PDB entry 7VPZ | electron microscopy, 4.14 A resolution (low resolution: residue-level contacts below are approximate; hydrogen-bond / salt-bridge calls are withheld) | chains C and P of the 11 polymer chains in the assembly

# Chain C
Protein: DNA-directed RNA polymerase subunit beta
Source organism: Streptomyces coelicolor A3(2)
Notes: EC 2.7.7.6
UniProtKB: Q9L0L0 (RPOB_STRCO); residues 1-1161 here = UniProt positions 1-1161
Sequence (1161 residues; numbered 1 to 1161; the number before each row is that of its first residue):
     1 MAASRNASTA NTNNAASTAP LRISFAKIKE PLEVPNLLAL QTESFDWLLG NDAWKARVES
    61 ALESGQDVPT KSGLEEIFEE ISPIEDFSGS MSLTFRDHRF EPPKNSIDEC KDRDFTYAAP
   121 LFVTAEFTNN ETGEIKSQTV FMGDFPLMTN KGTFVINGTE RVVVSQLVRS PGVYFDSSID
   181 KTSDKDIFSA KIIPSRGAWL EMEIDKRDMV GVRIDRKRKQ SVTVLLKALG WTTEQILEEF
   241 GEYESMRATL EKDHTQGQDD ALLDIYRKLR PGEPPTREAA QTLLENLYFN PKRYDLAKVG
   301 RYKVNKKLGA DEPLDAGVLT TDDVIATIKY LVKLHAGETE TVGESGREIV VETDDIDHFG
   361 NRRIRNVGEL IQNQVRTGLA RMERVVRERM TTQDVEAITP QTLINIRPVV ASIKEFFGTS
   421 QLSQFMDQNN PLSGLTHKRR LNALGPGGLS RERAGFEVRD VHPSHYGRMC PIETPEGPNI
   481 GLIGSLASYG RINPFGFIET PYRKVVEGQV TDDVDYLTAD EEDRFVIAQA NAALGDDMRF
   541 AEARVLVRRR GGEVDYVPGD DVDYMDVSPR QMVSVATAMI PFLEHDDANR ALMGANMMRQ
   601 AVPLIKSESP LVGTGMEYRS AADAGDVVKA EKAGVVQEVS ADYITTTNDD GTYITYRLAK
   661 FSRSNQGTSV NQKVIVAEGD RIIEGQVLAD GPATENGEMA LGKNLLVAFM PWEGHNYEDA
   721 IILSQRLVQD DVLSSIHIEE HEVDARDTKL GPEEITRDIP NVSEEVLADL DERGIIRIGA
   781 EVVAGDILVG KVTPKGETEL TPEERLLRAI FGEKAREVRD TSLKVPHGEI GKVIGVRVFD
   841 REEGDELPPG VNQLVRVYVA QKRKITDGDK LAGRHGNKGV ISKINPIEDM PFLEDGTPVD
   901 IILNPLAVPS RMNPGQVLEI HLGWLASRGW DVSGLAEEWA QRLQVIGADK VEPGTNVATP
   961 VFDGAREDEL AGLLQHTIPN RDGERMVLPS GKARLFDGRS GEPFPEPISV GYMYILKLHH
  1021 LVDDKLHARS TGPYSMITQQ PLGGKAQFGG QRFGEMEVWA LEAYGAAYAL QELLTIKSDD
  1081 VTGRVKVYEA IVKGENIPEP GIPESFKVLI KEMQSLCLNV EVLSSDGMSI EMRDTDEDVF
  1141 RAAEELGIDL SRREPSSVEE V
Disordered / not traced: 1-15, 1132-1161

# Chain P
Molecule: 84-nt DNA strand
Sequence (84 nucleotides; each row starts with the number of its first residue):
     1 GGCGACCCGG CGCCGCCTAC GGTCAGTACT ACGGGTAGGG GGTATCGGGC AACGCGGCAC
    61 TGAACACCGT TGTCATGTGC CTTG

# Chain C / chain P interface
Residue-residue contacts - 29 pairs, chain C then chain P:
  Asn157(C) with DT23(P)
  Arg161(C) with DG22(P)
  Thr182(C) with DC6(P)
  Lys219(C) with DC8(P)
  Arg381(C) with DG26(P)
  Asn405(C) with DG26(P)
  Arg407(C) with DA25(P); DG26(P)
  Pro408(C) with DG26(P)
  Lys414(C) with DC24(P)
  Glu415(C) with DA25(P)
  Gly418(C) with DT23(P); DC24(P)
  Thr419(C) with DG22(P); DT23(P)
  Phe425(C) with DG21(P); DG22(P)
  Glu452(C) with DC14(P)
  Asn665(C) with DG21(P)
  Gln666(C) with DG21(P)
  His1019(C) with DC20(P)
  Asp1024(C) with DC20(P)
  Lys1025(C) with DA19(P); DC20(P)
  Lys1045(C) with DA19(P)
  Gln1051(C) with DT18(P)
  Arg1052(C) with DC17(P); DT18(P)
  Gly1054(C) with DC17(P)
Also at the interface, not in a pair above, chain C (27 interface residues in all): Thr159, Glu388, Ser420, His1027
Also at the interface, not in a pair above, chain P (14 interface residues in all): DT27

# Overview
The interface between chain C and chain P involves 27 residues on one side and 14 on the other.
Here chain C is DNA-directed RNA polymerase subunit beta (Streptomyces coelicolor A3(2)) and chain P is an
84-nt DNA strand. Entry 7VPZ (Cryo-EM structure of Streptomyces coelicolor transcription initial complex with
one Zur dimer) was determined by electron microscopy, deposited together with 7VO0, 7VO9, 7VPD, 7X74, 7X75 and
7X76.
